8WMN - chains A and N of the 8 polymer chains in the assembly; structure by electron microscopy, 2.82 A resolution.

# Chain A
Name: deadCbCas9
Notes: engineered mutation(s): D9A, H837A
Chain sequence (1442 residues; row label = number of the first residue in the row):
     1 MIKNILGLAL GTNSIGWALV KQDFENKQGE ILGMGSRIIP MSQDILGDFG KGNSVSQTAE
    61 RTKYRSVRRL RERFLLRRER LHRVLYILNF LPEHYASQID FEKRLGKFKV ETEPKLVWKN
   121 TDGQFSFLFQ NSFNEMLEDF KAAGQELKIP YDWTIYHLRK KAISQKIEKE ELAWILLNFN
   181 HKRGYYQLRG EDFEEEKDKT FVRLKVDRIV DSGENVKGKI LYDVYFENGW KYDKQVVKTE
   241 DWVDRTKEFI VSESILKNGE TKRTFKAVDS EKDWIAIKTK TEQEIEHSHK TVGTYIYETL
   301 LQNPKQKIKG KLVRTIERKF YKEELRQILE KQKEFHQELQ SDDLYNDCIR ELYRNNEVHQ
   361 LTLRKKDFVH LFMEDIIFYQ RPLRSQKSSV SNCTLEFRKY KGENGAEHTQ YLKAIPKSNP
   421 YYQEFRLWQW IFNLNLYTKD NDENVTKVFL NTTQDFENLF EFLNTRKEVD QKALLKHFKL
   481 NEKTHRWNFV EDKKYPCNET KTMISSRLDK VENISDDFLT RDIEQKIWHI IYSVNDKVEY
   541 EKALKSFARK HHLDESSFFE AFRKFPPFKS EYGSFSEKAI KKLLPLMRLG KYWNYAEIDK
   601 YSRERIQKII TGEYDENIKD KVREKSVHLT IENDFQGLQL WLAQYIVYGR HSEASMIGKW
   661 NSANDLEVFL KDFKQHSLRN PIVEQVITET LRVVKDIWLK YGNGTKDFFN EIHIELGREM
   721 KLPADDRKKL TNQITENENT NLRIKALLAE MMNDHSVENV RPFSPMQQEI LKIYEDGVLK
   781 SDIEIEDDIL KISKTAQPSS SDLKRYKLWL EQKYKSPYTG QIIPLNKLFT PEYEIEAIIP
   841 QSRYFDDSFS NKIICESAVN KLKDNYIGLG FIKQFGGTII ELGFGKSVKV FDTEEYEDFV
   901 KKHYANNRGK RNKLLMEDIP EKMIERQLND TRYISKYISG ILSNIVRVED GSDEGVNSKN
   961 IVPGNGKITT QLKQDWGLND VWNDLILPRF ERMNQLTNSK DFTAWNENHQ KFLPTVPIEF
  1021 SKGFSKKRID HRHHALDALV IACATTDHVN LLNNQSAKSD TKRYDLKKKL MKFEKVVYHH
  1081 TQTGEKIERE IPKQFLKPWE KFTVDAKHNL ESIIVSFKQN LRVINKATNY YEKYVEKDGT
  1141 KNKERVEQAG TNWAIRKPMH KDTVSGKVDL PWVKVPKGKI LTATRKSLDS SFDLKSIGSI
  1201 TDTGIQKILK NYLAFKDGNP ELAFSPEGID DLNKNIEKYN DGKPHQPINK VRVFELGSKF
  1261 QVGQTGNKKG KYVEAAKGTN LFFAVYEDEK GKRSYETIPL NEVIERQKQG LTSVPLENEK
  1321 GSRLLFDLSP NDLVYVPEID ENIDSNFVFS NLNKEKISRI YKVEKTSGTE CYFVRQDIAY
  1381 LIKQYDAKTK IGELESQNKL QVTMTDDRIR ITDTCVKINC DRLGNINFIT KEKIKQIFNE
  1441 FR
Unresolved in the structure: 718-929, 1074-1091

# Chain N
Molecule: 62-nt DNA strand
Sequence (62 nucleotides; row label = number of the first residue in the row):
     1 GAGAATGTCG GGGAGCCGAG ACAAAACGAC GCGTCGTTTT GTCTCGGCTC CCCGACATTC
    61 TC
Unresolved in the structure: 1-18

# Interface between chain A and chain N
Contacting residue pairs (29):
  Ser42(A) with DA21(N), sugar contact
  Gln43(A) with DG20(N), phosphate contact; DA21(N), phosphate contact
  Asp44(A) with DA19(N), base contact; DG20(N), sugar contact
  Lys1161(A) with DA23(N), sugar contact
  Lys1179(A) with DA25(N), salt bridge to the phosphate
  Glu1255(A) with DA25(N), sugar contact
  Leu1256(A) with DA25(N), sugar contact; DA26(N), phosphate contact
  Gly1257(A) with DA25(N), phosphate contact
  Ser1258(A) with DA25(N), hydrogen bond to the phosphate
  Glu1274(A) with DA23(N), phosphate contact; DA24(N), sugar contact
  Ala1275(A) with DA23(N), sugar contact
  Ala1276(A) with DA23(N), sugar contact
  Lys1277(A) with DA21(N), sugar contact; DC22(N), sugar contact
  Gly1278(A) with DC22(N), hydrogen bond to the phosphate; DA23(N), phosphate contact
  Thr1279(A) with DA23(N), hydrogen bond to the phosphate
  Asn1280(A) with DA23(N), hydrogen bond to the phosphate; DA24(N), phosphate contact
  Lys1365(A) with DC22(N), sugar contact; DA23(N), phosphate contact
  Thr1366(A) with DA23(N), phosphate contact
  Ser1367(A) with DA24(N), hydrogen bond to the phosphate
  Gln1397(A) with DA24(N), hydrogen bond to the base
  Lys1399(A) with DC22(N), salt bridge to the phosphate
Interface residues without a listed pair, chain A (22 interface residues in all): Glu1364

# Overview
The interface between chain A and chain N involves 22 residues on one side and 8 on the other, with 6 hydrogen
bonds and 2 salt bridges. Polar pairs include Gln1397(A)-DA24(N), Ser1258(A)-DA25(N) and Gly1278(A)-DC22(N).
Chain A is deadCbCas9 and chain N is a 62-nt DNA strand; the structure, Structure of CbCas9-PcrIIC1 complex
bound to 62-bp DNA substrate (symmetric 20-nt complementary), was determined by electron microscopy together
with 8IYQ, 8WMH, 8WMM and 8WR4 from the same study.
